PDB entry 1FL5 | X-ray diffraction, 2.10 A resolution | chains L and H

Chain L:
Molecule: Antibody germline precursor to antibody 28B4
Organism: Mus musculus
Notes: fragment: light chain (chains l and a); engineered mutation(s): S25F, P40S; antibody fragment or engineered binder
Chain sequence (217 residues; row label = number of the first residue in the row):
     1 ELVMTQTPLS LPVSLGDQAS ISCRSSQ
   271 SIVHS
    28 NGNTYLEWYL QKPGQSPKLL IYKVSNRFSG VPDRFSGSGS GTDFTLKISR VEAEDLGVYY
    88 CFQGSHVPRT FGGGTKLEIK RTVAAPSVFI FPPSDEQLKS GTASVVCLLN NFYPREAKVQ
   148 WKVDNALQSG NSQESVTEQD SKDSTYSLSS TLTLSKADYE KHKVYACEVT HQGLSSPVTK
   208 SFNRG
Cystine bridges: C23-C88, C134-C194

Chain H:
Molecule: Antibody germline precursor to antibody 28B4
Organism: Homo sapiens
Notes: fragment: heavy chain (chains h and b); engineered mutation(s): V12G, M34F, S35N, V37A, N53L, S76G, D95W; antibody fragment or engineered binder
Chain sequence (219 residues; row label = number of the first residue in the row):
     1 QVQLVESGGG LVQPGGSLRL SCATSGFTFT DYYMSWVRQP PGKALEWLGF IR
   521 NKA
    53 NGYTTEYSAS VKGRFTISRD NSQSILYLQM
   821 NTL
    83 RAEDSATYYC ARDGSYAMDY WGQGTSVTVS SASTKGPSVF PLAPSSKSTS GGTAALGCLV
   143 KDYFPEPVTV SWNSGALTSG VHTFPAVLQS SGLYSLSSVV TVPSSSLGTQ TYICNVNHKP
   203 SNTKVDKKVE P
Cystine bridges: C22-C92, C140-C196

Chain L / chain H interface:
Pairs across the interface - 78 pairs, chain L then chain H:
  E34(L) - Y98(H)
  E34(L) - A99(H)
  E34(L) - M100(H)
  Y36(L) - A99(H)
  Y36(L) - M100(H)  hydrogen bond (side chain-backbone)
  Y36(L) - W103(H)  hydrophobic
  Q38(L) - Q39(H)  hydrogen bond
  Q38(L) - L45(H)
  Q38(L) - Y91(H)  hydrogen bond
  Q42(L) - Y91(H)
  S43(L) - Y91(H)
  S43(L) - G104(H)  hydrogen bond (side chain-backbone)
  S43(L) - Q105(H)
  P44(L) - L45(H)  hydrophobic
  P44(L) - W103(H)
  L46(L) - A99(H)  hydrophobic
  L46(L) - M100(H)
  L46(L) - D101(H)
  Y49(L) - S97(H)
  K50(L) - Y98(H)
  F55(L) - S97(H)
  F55(L) - D101(H)
  F55(L) - Y102(H)
  Y87(L) - Q39(H)
  Y87(L) - K43(H)
  Y87(L) - A44(H)
  Y87(L) - L45(H)
  F89(L) - W47(H)
  F89(L) - M100(H)  hydrophobic
  V94(L) - E58(H)
  P95(L) - W47(H)  hydrophobic
  P95(L) - Y59(H)
  R96(L) - W47(H)
  R96(L) - F50(H)
  R96(L) - D95(H)  salt bridge
  F98(L) - V37(H)  hydrophobic
  F98(L) - L45(H)
  F98(L) - W47(H)
  F98(L) - M100(H)  hydrophobic
  G100(L) - A44(H)
  F116(L) - T135(H)
  F116(L) - A137(H)  hydrophobic
  F118(L) - L124(H)
  F118(L) - A125(H)
  F118(L) - A137(H)
  F118(L) - L138(H)  hydrophobic
  P119(L) - A125(H)
  P119(L) - S127(H)
  S121(L) - F122(H)
  S121(L) - P123(H)
  E123(L) - V121(H)
  E123(L) - F122(H)
  E123(L) - K209(H)  salt bridge
  Q124(L) - F122(H)
  Q124(L) - K143(H)
  S131(L) - L141(H)
  S131(L) - K143(H)
  V133(L) - L124(H)  hydrophobic
  L135(L) - A137(H)  hydrophobic
  L135(L) - F166(H)  hydrophobic
  L135(L) - V181(H)  hydrophobic
  N137(L) - H164(H)  hydrogen bond
  N137(L) - T183(H)  hydrogen bond
  N138(L) - H164(H)
  Q160(L) - L170(H)  hydrogen bond (side chain-backbone)
  Q160(L) - Q171(H)
  E161(L) - V169(H)
  S162(L) - F166(H)
  S162(L) - P167(H)  hydrogen bond (side chain-backbone)
  V163(L) - P167(H)
  T164(L) - F166(H)
  S174(L) - H164(H)
  S174(L) - F166(H)
  L175(L) - F166(H)  hydrophobic
  S176(L) - F166(H)
  K207(L) - T131(H)  hydrogen bond
  F209(L) - S127(H)
  N210(L) - K129(H)
Interface residues without a listed pair, chain L (43 interface residues in all): Y32, T129, D167, S208
Interface residues without a listed pair, chain H (48 interface residues in all): Y33, E46, S60, G106, P126, A136

Overview:
43 residues of chain L face 48 of chain H across their interface; the contacts include 9 hydrogen bonds and 2
salt bridges. Polar contacts include R96(L)-D95(H), E123(L)-K209(H) and Y36(L)-M100(H).
Chain L is Antibody germline precursor to antibody 28B4 (Mus musculus) and chain H is Antibody germline
precursor to antibody 28B4 (Homo sapiens); the structure, The unliganded germline precursor to the sulfide
oxidase catalytic antibody 28B4, was determined by X-ray diffraction (same publication as 1FL6).
